5LWG - chains A and B of the 4 polymer chains in the assembly; structure by electron microscopy, 3.20 A resolution.

Chain A:
Protein: VP1
From: Israeli acute paralysis virus
UniProtKB: G0Z733 (G0Z733_9VIRU); residues 1-208 here correspond to UniProt positions 701-908 (UniProt number = residue number + 700)
Sequence (208 residues; row label = number of the first residue in the row):
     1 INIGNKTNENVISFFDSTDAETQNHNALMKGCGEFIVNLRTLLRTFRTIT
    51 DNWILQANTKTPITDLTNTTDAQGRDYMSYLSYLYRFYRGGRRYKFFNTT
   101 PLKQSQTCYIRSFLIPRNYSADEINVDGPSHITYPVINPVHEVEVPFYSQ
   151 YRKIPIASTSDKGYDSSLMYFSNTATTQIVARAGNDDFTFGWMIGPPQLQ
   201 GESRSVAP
Reported in the primary citation:
  - catalytic residues: Asp186, Asp187, Phe188

Chain B:
Protein: VP2
From: Israeli acute paralysis virus
UniProtKB: B3TZF1 (B3TZF1_9VIRU); residues 11-257 here correspond to UniProt positions 23-269 (UniProt number = residue number + 12)
Sequence (247 residues; each row starts with the number of its first residue):
    11 NVHNTELASSTSENSVETQEITTFHDVETPNRIDTPMAQDTSSARNMDDT
    61 HSIIQFLQRPVLIDNIEIIAGTTADANKPLSRYVLDQQNSQKYVRSWTLP
   111 STVLRAGGKAQKLANFKYLRCDVQVKLVLNANPFVAGRMYLAYSPYDDKV
   161 DTARSVLQTSRAGVTGYPGVELDFQLDNSVEMTIPYASFQEAYDLVTGTE
   211 DFVQLYLFPITPVLGPKSESESSKVDISVYMWLSNISLVIPTYRINP
Differences from the reference sequence: conflict Arg115 (Lys127 in B3TZF1), Ile255 (Met267 in B3TZF1)

How chain A and chain B interact:
Pairs across the interface - 37 pairs, chain A then chain B:
  Asn5(A) - Gln185(B)
  Asn5(A) - Leu186(B)
  Lys6(A) - Leu186(B)
  Ser82(A) - Arg164(B)  hydrogen bond
  Tyr83(A) - Arg164(B)
  Arg86(A) - Ser154(B)  hydrogen bond
  Arg86(A) - Pro155(B)  hydrogen bond (side chain-backbone)
  Arg86(A) - Val160(B)
  Arg86(A) - Arg164(B)  hydrogen bond (side chain-backbone)
  Arg86(A) - Tyr177(B)
  Phe87(A) - Tyr156(B)  hydrophobic
  Tyr151(A) - Phe199(B)  hydrophobic
  Tyr151(A) - Gln200(B)
  Arg152(A) - Glu201(B)  salt bridge
  Lys153(A) - Ser198(B)
  Lys153(A) - Phe199(B)
  Pro155(A) - Tyr156(B)
  Pro155(A) - Phe199(B)
  Ile156(A) - Val160(B)
  Ile156(A) - Arg164(B)
  Ala157(A) - Lys159(B)
  Ala157(A) - Val160(B)  hydrophobic
  Trp192(A) - Tyr153(B)
  Trp192(A) - Pro155(B)
  Trp192(A) - Pro195(B)
  Met193(A) - Pro178(B)
  Ile194(A) - Gly176(B)
  Ile194(A) - Tyr177(B)
  Gly195(A) - Gly173(B)
  Gly195(A) - Gly176(B)  hydrogen bond (backbone-backbone)
  Gly195(A) - Tyr177(B)
  Pro196(A) - Thr169(B)  hydrogen bond (backbone-side chain)
  Pro196(A) - Gly173(B)
  Pro197(A) - Thr169(B)
  Gln198(A) - Val94(B)
  Gln198(A) - Thr169(B)
  Gln198(A) - Ser170(B)
Also at the interface, not in a pair above, chain A (21 interface residues in all): Asp71, Tyr85
Also at the interface, not in a pair above, chain B (25 interface residues in all): Tyr93, Ala163, Gln168, Tyr196

In short:
21 residues of chain A and 25 residues of chain B are in contact; the contacts include 6 hydrogen bonds and 1
salt bridge. Among the polar pairs are Arg152(A)-Glu201(B), Ser82(A)-Arg164(B) and Arg86(A)-Ser154(B). The
paper reports catalytic residues Asp186(A), Asp187(A) and Phe188(A).
Here chain A is VP1 and chain B is VP2, both from Israeli acute paralysis virus. Entry 5LWG (Israeli acute
paralysis virus heated to 63 degree - full particle) was determined by electron microscopy together with 5LWI
from the same study.
